PDB entry 3OAG | X-ray diffraction, 2.30 A resolution | chains A and B

== Chain A ==
Molecule: Renin
Organism: Homo sapiens
Notes: EC 3.4.23.15; fragment: Renin
UniProt: P00797 (RENI_HUMAN); residues 1-166 here correspond to UniProt positions 67-232 (UniProt number = residue number + 66)
Chain sequence (166 residues; row label = number of the first residue in the row):
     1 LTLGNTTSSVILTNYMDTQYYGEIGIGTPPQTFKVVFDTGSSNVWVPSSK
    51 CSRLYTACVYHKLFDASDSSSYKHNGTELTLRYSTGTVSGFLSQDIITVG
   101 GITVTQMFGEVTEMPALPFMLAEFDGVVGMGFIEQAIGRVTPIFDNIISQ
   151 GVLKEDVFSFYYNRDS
Unresolved in the structure: 1-3, 166
Disulfide bonds: Cys51-Cys58
Covalent attachments: N-acetylglucosamine (NAG) linked to Asn75
Ligand contacts: LPQ ((3R,4S)-N-{2-chloro-5-[(cyclopropylamino)methyl]benzyl}-N-cyclopropyl-4-{6-[2-(2,6-dichloro-4-methylphenoxy)ethoxy]pyridin-3-yl}piperidine-3-carboxamide): Thr18, Gln19, Val36, Asp38, Gly40, Ser41, Trp45, Val46, Pro47, His61, Leu81, Tyr83, Val88, Val111, Met114, Pro118, Phe119, Ala122, Phe124, Asp125, Gly126, Val127
Curated features (UniProtKB/Swiss-Prot):
  - active site: Asp38
  - glycosylation (N-linked (GlcNAc...) asparagine): Asn5, Asn75

== Chain B ==
Molecule: Renin
Organism: Homo sapiens
Notes: EC 3.4.23.15; fragment: Renin
UniProt: P00797 (RENI_HUMAN); residues 171-340 here correspond to UniProt positions 237-406 (UniProt number = residue number + 66)
Chain sequence (176 residues; each row starts with the number of its first residue):
   171 SLGGQIVLGGSDPQHYEGNFHYINLIKTGVWQIQMKGVSVGSSTLLCEDG
   221 CLALVDTGASYISGSTSSIEKLMEALGAKKRLFDYVVKCNEGPTLPDISF
   271 HLGGKEYTLTSADYVFQESYSSKKLCTLAIHAMDIPPPTGPTWALGATFI
   321 RKFYTEFDRRNNRIGFALARHHHHHH
Unresolved in the structure: 342-346
Differences from the reference sequence: expression tag (341-346)
Disulfide bonds: Cys217-Cys221, Cys259-Cys296
Ligand contacts: LPQ ((3R,4S)-N-{2-chloro-5-[(cyclopropylamino)methyl]benzyl}-N-cyclopropyl-4-{6-[2-(2,6-dichloro-4-methylphenoxy)ethoxy]pyridin-3-yl}piperidine-3-carboxamide): Asp226, Gly228, Ala229, Ser230, Tyr231
Curated features (UniProtKB/Swiss-Prot):
  - active site: Asp226

== Interface between chain A and chain B ==
Residue-residue contacts (102; chain A residue first):
  Thr7(A) - Leu178(B)
  Thr7(A) - Gly179(B)
  Thr7(A) - Gly180(B)
  Ser8(A) - Ile176(B)
  Ser8(A) - Val177(B)
  Ser8(A) - Leu178(B)  hydrogen bond (backbone-backbone)
  Ser9(A) - Ile176(B)
  Val10(A) - Gln175(B)
  Val10(A) - Ile176(B)  hydrogen bond (backbone-backbone)
  Ile11(A) - Leu172(B)  hydrophobic
  Ile11(A) - Gly174(B)
  Leu12(A) - Gly173(B)  hydrogen bond (backbone-backbone)
  Leu12(A) - Gly174(B)  hydrogen bond (backbone-backbone)
  Leu12(A) - Gln175(B)
  Leu12(A) - Ile176(B)  hydrophobic
  Asn14(A) - Gly173(B)
  Asp17(A) - Phe286(B)
  Asp17(A) - Arg321(B)  salt bridge
  Thr18(A) - Ser230(B)  hydrogen bond (backbone-side chain)
  Thr18(A) - Tyr231(B)
  Tyr20(A) - Gly173(B)
  Tyr20(A) - Ala317(B)  hydrophobic
  Tyr20(A) - Arg321(B)  hydrogen bond
  Val36(A) - Gly228(B)
  Phe37(A) - Thr227(B)  hydrogen bond (backbone-side chain)
  Asp38(A) - Asp226(B)
  Asp38(A) - Thr227(B)
  Asp38(A) - Gly228(B)  hydrogen bond (side chain-backbone)
  Thr39(A) - Trp201(B)
  Thr39(A) - Val225(B)  hydrogen bond (side chain-backbone)
  Thr39(A) - Asp226(B)
  Thr39(A) - Thr227(B)  hydrogen bond (backbone-side chain)
  Thr39(A) - Phe327(B)
  Gly40(A) - Asp226(B)
  Val99(A) - Leu178(B)  hydrophobic
  Met130(A) - Ile176(B)  hydrophobic
  Met130(A) - Leu178(B)  hydrophobic
  Met130(A) - Trp201(B)  hydrogen bond (backbone-side chain)
  Gly131(A) - Trp201(B)
  Phe132(A) - Leu195(B)  hydrophobic
  Phe132(A) - Thr198(B)
  Phe132(A) - Gly199(B)
  Phe132(A) - Val200(B)
  Phe132(A) - Trp201(B)
  Phe132(A) - Arg329(B)
  Phe132(A) - Asn332(B)
  Glu134(A) - Gly199(B)
  Gln135(A) - Gly199(B)
  Gln135(A) - Thr309(B)  hydrogen bond
  Phe144(A) - Leu178(B)  hydrophobic
  Asp145(A) - Arg329(B)  salt bridge
  Leu153(A) - Gly179(B)
  Lys154(A) - Gly179(B)
  Glu155(A) - Gly179(B)  hydrogen bond (backbone-backbone)
  Asp156(A) - Asp328(B)
  Asp156(A) - Arg329(B)  hydrogen bond (backbone-backbone)
  Asp156(A) - Arg330(B)
  Val157(A) - Leu178(B)
  Val157(A) - Gly179(B)  hydrogen bond (backbone-backbone)
  Val157(A) - Gly180(B)
  Val157(A) - Glu326(B)
  Val157(A) - Phe327(B)
  Val157(A) - Asp328(B)
  Phe158(A) - Val177(B)
  Phe158(A) - Leu178(B)  hydrophobic
  Phe158(A) - Glu326(B)
  Phe158(A) - Phe327(B)  hydrogen bond (backbone-backbone)
  Ser159(A) - Gln175(B)
  Ser159(A) - Ile176(B)
  Ser159(A) - Val177(B)  hydrogen bond (backbone-backbone)
  Ser159(A) - Gly180(B)  hydrogen bond (side chain-backbone)
  Ser159(A) - Ser181(B)
  Ser159(A) - Tyr324(B)
  Ser159(A) - Thr325(B)
  Ser159(A) - Glu326(B)
  Phe160(A) - Gln175(B)
  Phe160(A) - Ile176(B)  hydrophobic
  Phe160(A) - Thr227(B)
  Phe160(A) - Tyr324(B)
  Phe160(A) - Thr325(B)  hydrogen bond (backbone-backbone)
  Phe160(A) - Phe327(B)  hydrophobic
  Tyr161(A) - Leu172(B)  hydrophobic
  Tyr161(A) - Gly174(B)
  Tyr161(A) - Gln175(B)  hydrogen bond (backbone-backbone)
  Tyr161(A) - His185(B)
  Tyr161(A) - Tyr324(B)  hydrophobic
  Tyr161(A) - Arg340(B)
  Tyr161(A) - His341(B)
  Tyr162(A) - Gly173(B)
  Tyr162(A) - Thr227(B)  hydrogen bond (side chain-backbone)
  Tyr162(A) - Ala317(B)  hydrophobic
  Tyr162(A) - Ile320(B)  hydrophobic
  Tyr162(A) - Arg321(B)
  Tyr162(A) - His341(B)  hydrogen bond (backbone-side chain)
  Asn163(A) - Leu172(B)  hydrogen bond (side chain-backbone)
  Asn163(A) - Gly173(B)  hydrogen bond (backbone-backbone)
  Asn163(A) - Arg321(B)
  Asn163(A) - His341(B)
  Arg164(A) - Asp283(B)  salt bridge
  Arg164(A) - Arg321(B)
  Arg164(A) - Lys322(B)
  Arg164(A) - His341(B)  hydrogen bond
Interface residues without a listed pair, chain A (41 interface residues in all): Thr6, Thr13, Met16, Ile102, Ile147, Ile148
Interface residues without a listed pair, chain B (40 interface residues in all): Ala339

== Summary ==
41 residues of chain A face 40 of chain B across their interface, with 25 hydrogen bonds and 3 salt bridges.
Polar contacts include Asp17(A)-Arg321(B), Asp145(A)-Arg329(B) and Arg164(A)-Asp283(B). Compound LPQ is bound
between chain A and chain B. Covalently linked N-acetylglucosamine: at Asn75(A).
Chain A is Renin and chain B is Renin, both from Homo sapiens; the structure, Design and optimization of new
piperidines as renin inhibitors, was determined by X-ray diffraction (same publication as 3O9L and 3OAD).
